Entry 4GHH (X-ray diffraction, 1.55 A resolution); this record covers chains A and B of the 4 polymer chains in the assembly.

# Chain A (and B)
Molecule: Homoprotocatechuate 2,3-dioxygenase
Source organism: Brevibacterium fuscum
Notes: EC 1.13.11.15; chain B of this document is another copy of the same molecule, construct and numbering; everything in this record applies to it too
UniProt: Q45135 (Q45135_9MICO); residue numbers follow UniProt; this construct covers 1-365
Sequence (365 residues; row label = number of the first residue in the row):
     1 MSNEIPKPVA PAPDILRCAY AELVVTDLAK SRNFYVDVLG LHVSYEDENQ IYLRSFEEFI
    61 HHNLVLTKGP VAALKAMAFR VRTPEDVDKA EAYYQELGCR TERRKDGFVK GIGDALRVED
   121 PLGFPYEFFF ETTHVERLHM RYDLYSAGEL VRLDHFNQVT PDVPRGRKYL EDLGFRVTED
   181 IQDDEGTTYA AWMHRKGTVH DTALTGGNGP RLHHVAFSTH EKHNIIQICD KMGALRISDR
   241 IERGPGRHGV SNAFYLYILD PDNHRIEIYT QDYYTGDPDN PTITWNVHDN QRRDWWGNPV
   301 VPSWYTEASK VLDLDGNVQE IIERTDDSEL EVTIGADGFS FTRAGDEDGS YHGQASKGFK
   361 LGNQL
Not modelled in the structure: 1-2, 359-365 (chain B: 1-2, 363-365)
Bound ions: Fe2+: His155, His214, Glu267
What the authors report for this chain:
  - binding site for 4-nitrocatechol: Tyr257
  - catalytic residues: His200 (citing earlier work)
  - catalytic residues: Tyr257 (proposed by the authors, not directly observed)

# Interface between chain A and chain B
Residue-residue contacts (66):
  Leu16(A) - Asp277(B)
  Leu16(A) - Pro278(B)
  Arg17(A) - Tyr274(B)
  Arg17(A) - Asp277(B)  salt bridge
  Glu57(A) - Tyr273(B)
  Phe59(A) - Asp277(B)
  Phe59(A) - Asp279(B)
  Phe59(A) - Pro281(B)
  Ile60(A) - Asp277(B)
  Arg80(A) - Asp277(B)  salt bridge
  Arg80(A) - Asp279(B)  salt bridge
  Arg82(A) - Pro278(B)
  Phe130(A) - Pro278(B)  hydrophobic
  His134(A) - Asp279(B)  salt bridge
  Arg137(A) - Tyr273(B)
  Arg137(A) - Tyr274(B)  hydrogen bond (side chain-backbone)
  Arg137(A) - Asn280(B)  hydrogen bond
  Arg137(A) - Pro281(B)  hydrogen bond (side chain-backbone)
  Arg137(A) - Ile283(B)
  His139(A) - Asn252(B)  hydrogen bond (backbone-side chain)
  His139(A) - Tyr273(B)
  Met140(A) - His248(B)
  Met140(A) - Gly249(B)
  Met140(A) - Asn252(B)
  Met140(A) - Trp295(B)  hydrophobic
  Tyr142(A) - Arg247(B)  hydrogen bond
  Tyr142(A) - Asn252(B)  hydrogen bond
  Tyr142(A) - Trp295(B)
  Arg152(A) - Asp272(B)  hydrogen bond (side chain-backbone)
  Arg152(A) - Tyr273(B)
  Arg152(A) - Tyr274(B)
  His220(A) - Gln271(B)
  Glu221(A) - Glu221(B)
  Glu221(A) - Lys222(B)  salt bridge
  Glu221(A) - Gln271(B)  hydrogen bond
  Lys222(A) - Glu221(B)  salt bridge
  Arg247(A) - Tyr142(B)  hydrogen bond
  His248(A) - Met140(B)
  Gly249(A) - Met140(B)
  Asn252(A) - His139(B)  hydrogen bond (side chain-backbone)
  Asn252(A) - Met140(B)
  Asn252(A) - Tyr142(B)  hydrogen bond
  Gln271(A) - His220(B)
  Gln271(A) - Glu221(B)  hydrogen bond
  Asp272(A) - Arg152(B)  hydrogen bond (backbone-side chain)
  Tyr273(A) - Glu57(B)
  Tyr273(A) - Arg137(B)
  Tyr273(A) - His139(B)
  Tyr273(A) - Arg152(B)
  Tyr274(A) - Arg17(B)
  Tyr274(A) - Arg137(B)  hydrogen bond (backbone-side chain)
  Tyr274(A) - Arg152(B)
  Asp277(A) - Leu16(B)
  Asp277(A) - Arg17(B)  salt bridge
  Asp277(A) - Phe59(B)
  Asp277(A) - Arg80(B)  salt bridge
  Pro278(A) - Leu16(B)
  Pro278(A) - Arg82(B)
  Asp279(A) - Phe59(B)
  Asp279(A) - Arg80(B)  salt bridge
  Asp279(A) - His134(B)  salt bridge
  Asn280(A) - Arg137(B)  hydrogen bond
  Pro281(A) - Phe59(B)
  Ile283(A) - His139(B)
  Trp295(A) - Met140(B)  hydrophobic
  Trp295(A) - Tyr142(B)
Other interface residues (no listed pair), chain A (34 interface residues in all): Gly276, Trp285
Other interface residues (no listed pair), chain B (35 interface residues in all): Ile60, Phe130, Lys196, Gly276, Trp285

# Overview
34 residues of chain A face 35 of chain B across their interface, with 15 hydrogen bonds and 10 salt bridges.
Polar contacts include Arg17(A)-Asp277(B), Arg80(A)-Asp277(B) and Arg80(A)-Asp279(B). His155(A), His214(A) and
Glu267(A) form the Fe2+ site. From the paper: catalytic residues His200(A) and Tyr257(A); a binding site for
4-nitrocatechol at Tyr257(A).
Both chains are Homoprotocatechuate 2,3-dioxygenase (Brevibacterium fuscum). Entry 4GHH (Structure of
Homoprotocatechuate 2,3-Dioxygenase from B.fuscum in complex with 4-Nitrocatechol at 1.55 Ang resolution) was
determined by X-ray diffraction, deposited together with 4GHC, 4GHD, 4GHE, 4GHF and 4GHG.
